Entry 6RAZ (electron microscopy, 4.46 A resolution (low resolution: residue-level contacts below are approximate; hydrogen-bond / salt-bridge calls are withheld)); this record covers chains X and 4 of the 13 polymer chains in the assembly.

[Chain X]
Molecule: 21-nt DNA strand
Sequence (21 nucleotides; each row starts with the number of its first residue):
    15 CGTTTTATTTTTTTTTTTAAA

[Chain 4]
Molecule: DNA replication licensing factor MCM4
Organism: Drosophila melanogaster
Notes: EC 3.6.4.12
Reference sequence: Q26454 (MCM4_DROME); numbering as in UniProt (aligned over 1-866)
Chain sequence (866 residues; each row starts with the number of its first residue):
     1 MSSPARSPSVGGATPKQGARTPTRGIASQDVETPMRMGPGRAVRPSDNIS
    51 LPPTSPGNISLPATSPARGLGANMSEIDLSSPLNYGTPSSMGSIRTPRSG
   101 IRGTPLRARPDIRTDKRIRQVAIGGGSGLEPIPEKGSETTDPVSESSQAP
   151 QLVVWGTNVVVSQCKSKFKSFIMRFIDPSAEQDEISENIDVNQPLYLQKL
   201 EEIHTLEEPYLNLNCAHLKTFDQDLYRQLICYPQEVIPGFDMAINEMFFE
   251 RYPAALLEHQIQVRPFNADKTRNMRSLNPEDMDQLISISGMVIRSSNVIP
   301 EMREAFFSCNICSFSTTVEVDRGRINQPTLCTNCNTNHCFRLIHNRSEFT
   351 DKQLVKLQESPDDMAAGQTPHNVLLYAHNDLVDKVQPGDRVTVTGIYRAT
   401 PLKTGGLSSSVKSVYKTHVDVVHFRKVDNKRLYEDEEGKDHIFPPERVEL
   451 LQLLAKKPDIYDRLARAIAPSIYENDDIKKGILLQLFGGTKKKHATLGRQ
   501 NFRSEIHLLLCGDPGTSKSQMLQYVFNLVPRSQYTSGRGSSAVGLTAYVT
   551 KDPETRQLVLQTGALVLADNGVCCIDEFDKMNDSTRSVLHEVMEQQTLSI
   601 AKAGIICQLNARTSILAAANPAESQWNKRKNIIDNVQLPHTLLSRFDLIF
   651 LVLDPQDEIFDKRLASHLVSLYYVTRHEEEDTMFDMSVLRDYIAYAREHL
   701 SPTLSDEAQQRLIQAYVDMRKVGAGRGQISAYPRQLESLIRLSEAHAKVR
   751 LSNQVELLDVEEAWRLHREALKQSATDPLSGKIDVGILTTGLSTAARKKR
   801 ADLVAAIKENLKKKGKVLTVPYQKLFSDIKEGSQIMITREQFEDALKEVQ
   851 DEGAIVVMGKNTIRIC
Disordered / not traced: 1-150, 190-191, 264-265, 427-442, 777-866
UniProt features mapped onto this chain:
  - motif: Ser644 to Asp647 (Arginine finger)
  - binding site (ATP): Gly512 to Ser519
  - modified residue: Ser55 (Phosphoserine), Ser81 (Phosphoserine), Thr87 (Phosphothreonine)
  - mutagenesis: Lys518 (K518A: Slightly reduces complex helicase activity)
Ligand contacts:
  - ATP (adenosine-5'-triphosphate), molecule 1: Ile472, Glu474, Gly512, Asp513, Pro514, Gly515, Thr516, Ser517, Lys518, Ser519, Gln520, Glu577, Ala618, Leu664
  - ATP, molecule 2: Phe502, His590, Gln595, Pro733, Arg734
What the authors report for this chain:
  - catalytic residues: Arg645 (citing earlier work)
  - mutagenesis - R645A: unchanged catalytic activity

[How chain X and chain 4 interact]
Contacting residue pairs (6):
  DT20(X) - Leu407(4)
  DT26(X) - Arg556(4)
  DT28(X) - Lys602(4)
  DT29(X) - Thr546(4)
  DT29(X) - Lys602(4)
  DT30(X) - Ser541(4)

[Summary]
Chain X and chain 4 each contribute 5 residues to their interface. Bound to chain 4: ATP. UniProt lists 8
ATP-binding residues and one mutagenesis site on chain 4. From the paper: the catalytic residue Arg645(4);
R645A of chain 4 leaves catalytic activity unchanged.
Here chain X is a 21-nt DNA strand and chain 4 is DNA replication licensing factor MCM4 (Drosophila
melanogaster). Entry 6RAZ (D. melanogaster CMG-DNA, State 2B) was determined by electron microscopy, deposited
together with 6RAW, 6RAX and 6RAY.
